Entry 4ASS (X-ray diffraction, 7.00 A resolution (low resolution: residue-level contacts below are approximate; hydrogen-bond / salt-bridge calls are withheld)); this record covers chains F and Z of the 11 polymer chains in the assembly.

# Chain F
Protein: Tubr from bacillus thuringiensis pbtoxis
Source organism: Bacillus thuringiensis
UniProtKB: Q8KNP2 (Q8KNP2_BACTI); numbering as in UniProt (aligned over 1-104)
Sequence (104 residues; numbered 1 to 104; the number before each row is that of its first residue):
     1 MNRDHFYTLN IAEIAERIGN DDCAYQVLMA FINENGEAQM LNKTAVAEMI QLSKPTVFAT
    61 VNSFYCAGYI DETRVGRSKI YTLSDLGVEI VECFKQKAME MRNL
Disordered / not traced: 1-5, 99-104
Modified positions: Mse-1, Mse-99, Mse-101 (selenomethionine); Mse-29, Mse-40, Mse-49 (selenomethionine; parent Met)
UniProt features mapped onto this chain:
  - DNA-binding region (HTH): Lys-43 to Ile-50, Lys-54 to Tyr-65
  - mutagenesis: Lys-43 (K43A: No DNA binding), Ser-63 (S63R: No longer dimerizes, decreased DNA-binding; S63W: Dimerizes, decreased DNA binding), Ala-67 (A67R: No longer dimerizes, decreased DNA binding; A67W: Dimerizes, decreased DNA binding), Arg-74 (R74A: No DNA binding), Arg-77 (R77A: No DNA binding), Lys-79 (K79A: Decreased DNA binding)

# Chain Z
Molecule: Tubc from bacillus thuringiensis pbtoxis 26 bp
Notes: fragment: antisense strand
Sequence (26 nucleotides; numbered 1 to 26; the number before each row is that of its first residue):
     1 ATGTAAACTG AAAGTTAAAC TTAAAG

# How chain F and chain Z interact
Contacting residue pairs - 9 pairs, chain F then chain Z:
  Lys-43(F) with DC20(Z)
  Thr-44(F) with DA19(Z); DC20(Z)
  Glu-48(F) with DA19(Z)
  Lys-54(F) with DC20(Z); DT21(Z)
  Pro-55(F) with DT22(Z)
  Phe-58(F) with DC20(Z); DT21(Z)

# Summary
6 residues of chain F face 4 of chain Z across their interface. From UniProt: a DNA-binding region and 6
mutagenesis sites on chain F.
Chain F is Tubr from bacillus thuringiensis pbtoxis (Bacillus thuringiensis) and chain Z is Tubc from bacillus
thuringiensis pbtoxis 26 bp; the structure, TubR bound to tubC - 26 bp - from Bacillus thuringiensis serovar
israelensis pBtoxis, was determined by X-ray diffraction (same publication as 4ASN and 4ASO).
